Entry 5CY1 (X-ray diffraction, 3.40 A resolution); this record covers chains A and C of the 4 polymer chains in the assembly.

Chain A:
Protein: Transposon Tn3 resolvase
Organism: Escherichia coli
Reference sequence: P0ADI2 (TNR3_ECOLX); residues 1-185 here = UniProt positions 1-185
Chain sequence (192 residues; numbered 1 to 192; the number before each row is that of its first residue):
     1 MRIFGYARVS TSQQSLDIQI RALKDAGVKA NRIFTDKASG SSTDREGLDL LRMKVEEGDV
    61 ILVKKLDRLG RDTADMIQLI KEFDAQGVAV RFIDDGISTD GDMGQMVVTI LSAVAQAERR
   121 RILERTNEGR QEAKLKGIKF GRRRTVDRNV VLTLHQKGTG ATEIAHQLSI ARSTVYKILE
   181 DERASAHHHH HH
Not modelled in the structure: 39-41, 187-192
Sequence notes: expression tag (186-192)

Chain C:
Molecule: 30-nt DNA strand
Sequence (30 nucleotides; numbered 1 to 30; the number before each row is that of its first residue):
     1 TCGTGTCTGA TATTCGATTT AAGGTACATT

How chain A and chain C interact:
Residue-residue contacts (20; chain A residue first):
  Ile138(A) with DC15(C), phosphate contact
  Lys139(A) with DC15(C), sugar contact
  Phe140(A) with DC15(C), base contact
  Gly141(A) with DT13(C), base contact; DT14(C), hydrogen bond to the base
  Arg142(A) with DA12(C), hydrogen bond to the sugar; DT13(C), hydrogen bond to the base
  Arg143(A) with DT14(C), sugar contact; DC15(C), salt bridge to the phosphate
  Gly160(A) with DT4(C), phosphate contact
  Ala161(A) with DT4(C), phosphate contact
  Thr162(A) with DT4(C), hydrogen bond to the phosphate
  Arg172(A) with DT4(C), base contact; DG5(C), hydrogen bond to the base; DT6(C), base contact
  Ser173(A) with DC7(C), base contact
  Tyr176(A) with DT4(C), sugar contact; DG5(C), hydrogen bond to the phosphate; DT6(C), base contact
  Lys177(A) with DT8(C), base contact
Interface residues without a listed pair, chain A (15 interface residues in all): Lys65, Arg183
Interface residues without a listed pair, chain C (13 interface residues in all): DG3, DG9, DG16, DT18

In short:
Chain A and chain C form an interface of 15 and 13 residues respectively; the contacts include 6 hydrogen
bonds and 1 salt bridge. Polar pairs include Gly141(A)-DT14(C), Arg142(A)-DT13(C) and Arg172(A)-DG5(C).
Chain A is Transposon Tn3 resolvase (Escherichia coli) and chain C is a 30-nt DNA strand; the structure, Tn3
resolvase - site III complex crystal form I, was determined by X-ray diffraction.
